Entry 9FST (X-ray diffraction, 2.75 A resolution); this record covers chains N and a of the 28 polymer chains in the assembly.

Chain N:
Name: Proteasome subunit beta type-9, Proteasome subunit beta type-1
Organism: Homo sapiens
Notes: EC 3.4.25.1
UniProt: chimeric construct of P28065, P38624: residues 2-46 from P28065 (PSB9_HUMAN) positions 22-66 (UniProt number = residue number + 20); residues 47-196 from P38624 positions 66-215 (UniProt number = residue number + 19)
Sequence (195 residues; each row starts with the number of its first residue):
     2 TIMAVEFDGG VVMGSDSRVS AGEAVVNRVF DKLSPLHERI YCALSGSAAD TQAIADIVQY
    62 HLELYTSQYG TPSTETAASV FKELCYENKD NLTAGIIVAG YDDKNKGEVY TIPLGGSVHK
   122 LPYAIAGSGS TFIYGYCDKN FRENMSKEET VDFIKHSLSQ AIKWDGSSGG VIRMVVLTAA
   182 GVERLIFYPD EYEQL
Glycans and other covalent adducts: epoxyketone inhibitor LU-001i (A1IF8) linked to Thr2
Metal / ion sites: Mg2+: Ile163, Asp166, Ser169
Small-molecule neighbours: epoxyketone inhibitor LU-001i (A1IF8; azanylidene-[2-[[(2S)-1-[(2S)-2-[[(2S)-1-[[(1S)-2-cyclohexyl-1-[(2R,3S,6R,7S)-3-methanoyl-2,6-dimethyl-6,7-bis(oxidanyl)-1,4-oxazepan-7-yl]ethyl]amino]-1-oxidanylidene-hexan-2-yl]carbamoyl]-4,4-bis(fluoranyl)pyrrolidin-1-yl]-1-oxidanylidene-propan-2-yl]amino]-2-oxidanylidene-ethyl]imino-azanium): Ile3, Asp17, Arg19, Val20, Ser21, Ala22, Gly23, Val27, Phe31, Lys33, Leu45, Ser46, Gly47, Ser48, Ala49, Thr52, Gln53, Ala127, Gly128, Ser129, Gly130, Asp166, Ser168, Ser169
UniProt features mapped onto this chain:
  - modified residue: Lys33 (N6-acetyllysine)

Chain a:
Name: Proteasome subunit beta type-7
Organism: Saccharomyces cerevisiae
UniProt: P30657 (PSB7_YEAST); residues -12 to 233 here correspond to UniProt positions 21-266 (UniProt number = residue number + 33)
Sequence (246 residues; each row starts with the number of its first residue; numbers below 1 keep their minus sign (Thr-12 is residue -12)):
   -12 TQIANAGASP MVNTQQPIVT GTSVISMKYD NGVIIAADNL GSYGSLLRFN GVERLIPVGD
    48 NTVVGISGDI SDMQHIERLL KDLVTENAYD NPLADAEEAL EPSYIFEYLA TVMYQRRSKM
   108 NPLWNAIIVA GVQSNGDQFL RYVNLLGVTY SSPTLATGFG AHMANPLLRK VVDRESDIPK
   168 TTVQVAEEAI VNAMRVLYYR DARSSRNFSL AIIDKNTGLT FKKNLQVENM KWDFAKDIKG
   228 YGTQKI
Unresolved in the structure: -12 to 0, 229-233

Chain N / chain a interface:
Residue-residue contacts (58):
  Arg19(N) - Ala189(a)
  Glu24(N) - Phe146(a)
  Glu24(N) - Asp188(a)
  Glu24(N) - Ala189(a)  hydrogen bond (backbone-backbone)
  Glu24(N) - Arg190(a)  salt bridge
  Ala25(N) - Phe146(a)  hydrophobic
  Ala25(N) - Arg187(a)
  Val26(N) - Tyr186(a)
  Val26(N) - Arg187(a)  hydrogen bond (backbone-backbone)
  Val26(N) - Ala189(a)
  Val27(N) - Arg187(a)  hydrogen bond (backbone-side chain)
  Asn28(N) - Arg187(a)
  Arg29(N) - Tyr186(a)
  Arg29(N) - Arg187(a)
  Arg29(N) - Lys218(a)  hydrogen bond (side chain-backbone)
  Arg29(N) - Trp219(a)
  Arg29(N) - Phe221(a)
  Val30(N) - Trp219(a)  hydrophobic
  Val30(N) - Phe221(a)  hydrophobic
  Val30(N) - Ala222(a)  hydrophobic
  Val30(N) - Ile225(a)  hydrophobic
  Phe31(N) - Tyr228(a)  hydrophobic
  Asp32(N) - Lys226(a)
  Asp32(N) - Gly227(a)  hydrogen bond (side chain-backbone)
  Ser35(N) - Tyr228(a)
  Gln53(N) - Tyr228(a)
  Ala56(N) - Tyr228(a)
  Asp57(N) - Tyr228(a)  hydrogen bond
  Phe133(N) - Leu33(a)  hydrophobic
  Lys164(N) - Leu34(a)
  Trp165(N) - Ser32(a)
  Trp165(N) - Leu33(a)
  Trp165(N) - Leu34(a)  hydrogen bond (backbone-backbone)
  Trp165(N) - Arg35(a)
  Trp165(N) - Asn37(a)
  Asp166(N) - Ser32(a)
  Asp166(N) - Leu34(a)
  Gly167(N) - Ser32(a)  hydrogen bond (backbone-backbone)
  Gly167(N) - Leu34(a)
  Gly167(N) - Ala189(a)
  Gly171(N) - Trp219(a)
  Val172(N) - Trp219(a)  hydrophobic
  Arg174(N) - Ala222(a)  hydrogen bond (side chain-backbone)
  Arg174(N) - Ile225(a)
  Arg185(N) - Lys223(a)
  Arg185(N) - Ile225(a)
  Arg185(N) - Lys226(a)
  Ile187(N) - Ala222(a)  hydrophobic
  Ile187(N) - Lys223(a)
  Tyr189(N) - Trp219(a)  hydrophobic
  Tyr189(N) - Asp220(a)
  Tyr189(N) - Lys223(a)
  Pro190(N) - Met217(a)  hydrophobic
  Pro190(N) - Trp219(a)
  Asp191(N) - Arg193(a)  salt bridge
  Asp191(N) - Met217(a)
  Glu194(N) - Tyr185(a)  hydrogen bond
  Glu194(N) - Arg193(a)  salt bridge
Also at the interface, not in a pair above, chain N (31 interface residues in all): Leu45, Ile163, Ser168

Overview:
31 residues of chain N and 24 residues of chain a are in contact, with 10 hydrogen bonds and 3 salt bridges.
Polar pairs include Glu24(N)-Arg190(a), Asp191(N)-Arg193(a) and Glu194(N)-Arg193(a). Epoxyketone inhibitor
LU-001i is covalently linked to Thr2(N).
Here chain N is Proteasome subunit beta type-9, Proteasome subunit beta type-1 (Homo sapiens) and chain a is
Proteasome subunit beta type-7 (Saccharomyces cerevisiae). Entry 9FST (Yeast 20S proteasome with human beta1i
(1-51) in complex with epoxyketone inhibitor LU-001i) was determined by X-ray diffraction, deposited together
with 9FRW, 9FSU, 9FSV, 9FT0 and 9FT1.
